6ICM - chains B and D of the 4 polymer chains in the assembly; structure by X-ray diffraction, 2.96 A resolution.

Chain B:
Name: Methylxanthine N1-demethylase NdmA
Source organism: Pseudomonas putida
Notes: EC 1.14.13.178
Reference sequence: H9N289 (NDMA_PSEPU); numbering as in UniProt (aligned over 1-351)
Sequence (369 residues; numbered -17 to 351; the number before each row is that of its first residue; numbers below 1 keep their minus sign (Met-17 is residue -17)):
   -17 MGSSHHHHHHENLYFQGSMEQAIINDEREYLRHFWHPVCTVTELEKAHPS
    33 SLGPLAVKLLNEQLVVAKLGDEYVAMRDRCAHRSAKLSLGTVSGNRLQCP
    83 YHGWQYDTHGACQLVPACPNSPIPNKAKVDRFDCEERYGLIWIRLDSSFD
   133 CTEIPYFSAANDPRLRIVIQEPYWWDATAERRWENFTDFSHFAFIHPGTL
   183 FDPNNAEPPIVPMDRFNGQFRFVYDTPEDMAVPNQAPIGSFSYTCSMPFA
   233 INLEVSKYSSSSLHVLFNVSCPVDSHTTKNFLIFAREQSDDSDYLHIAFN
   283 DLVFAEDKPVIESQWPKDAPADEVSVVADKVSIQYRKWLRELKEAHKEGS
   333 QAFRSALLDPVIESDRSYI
Not modelled in the structure: -17 to 6, 208-221, 351
Differences from the reference sequence: expression tag (-17 to 0)
Curated features (UniProtKB/Swiss-Prot):
  - binding site ([2Fe-2S] cluster): Cys62, His64, Cys81, His84
Ion coordination: 2Fe-2S cluster Fe: Cys62, His64, Cys81, His84; Fe ion: His173, Asp289
Residues lining bound ligands: 2Fe-2S cluster (FES): Cys62, His64, Arg65, Ser66, Ala67, Cys81, Tyr83, His84, Gly85, Trp86
Reported in the primary citation:
  - binding site for tetraethylene glycol: Arg322
  - mutagenesis - N282Q/F286L: decreased catalytic activity on caffeine
  - mutagenesis - N282Q/F286L: increased catalytic activity on theobromine

Chain D:
Name: Oxidoreductase NdmD
Source organism: Pseudomonas putida
Reference sequence: H9N291 (NDMD_PSEPU); residue numbers follow UniProt; this construct covers 502-588
Sequence (87 residues; row label = number of the first residue in the row):
   502 EYEVELKKTGQIFTVSPGSTLLQACLDNDVRIEASCEQGVCGTCITPVVS
   552 GDLEHHDTYLSKKERESGKWIMPCVSRCKSKKIVLDL
Curated features (UniProtKB/Swiss-Prot):
  - binding site ([2Fe-2S] cluster): Cys537, Cys542, Cys545, Cys575
Ion coordination: 2Fe-2S cluster Fe: Cys537, Cys542, Cys545, Cys575
Residues lining bound ligands: 2Fe-2S cluster (FES): Ala535, Ser536, Cys537, Glu538, Gln539, Gly540, Val541, Cys542, Gly543, Thr544, Cys545, Met573, Cys575
Reported in the primary citation:
  - binding site for tetraethylene glycol: Glu565
  - 2Fe-2S cluster coordination: Cys537, Cys542, Cys545, Cys575
  - mutagenesis - V541W (less than 20%): decreased catalytic activity with Methylxanthine N1-demethylase NdmA (chain B)
  - mutagenesis - V541R: abolished catalytic activity with Methylxanthine N1-demethylase NdmA (chain B)

Interface between chain B and chain D:
Residue-residue contacts (17; chain B residue first):
  Ser307(B) with Cys537(D); Cys542(D)
  Val308(B) with Val541(D)
  Val309(B) with Gln539(D); Val541(D), hydrophobic
  Lys312(B) with Val541(D)
  Ile315(B) with Val541(D); Cys542(D); Tyr560(D), hydrophobic
  Gln316(B) with Thr559(D); Tyr560(D), hydrogen bond (side chain-backbone)
  Lys319(B) with Tyr560(D), hydrogen bond (side chain-backbone); Ser562(D); Glu565(D), salt bridge
  Arg322(B) with Tyr560(D)
  Val343(B) with Ser562(D)
  Ile344(B) with Lys563(D)
Also at the interface, not in a pair above, chain B (14 interface residues in all): Glu305, Val306, Glu323, Glu345
Also at the interface, not in a pair above, chain D (11 interface residues in all): Ser536, Leu561
The authors on this interface:
  - interface residues, chain B: Val309(B), Lys312(B), Gln316(B)
  - interface residues, chain D: Val541(D), Cys542(D), Tyr560(D), Glu565(D)

Overview:
14 residues of chain B face 11 of chain D across their interface, with 2 hydrogen bonds and 1 salt bridge.
Polar contacts include Lys319(B)-Glu565(D), Gln316(B)-Tyr560(D) and Lys319(B)-Tyr560(D). From the paper: a
binding site for tetraethylene glycol at Arg322(B) and Glu565(D); N282Q/F286L of chain B reduce catalytic
activity on caffeine; 3 substitutions were tested in all.
Here chain B is Methylxanthine N1-demethylase NdmA and chain D is Oxidoreductase NdmD, both from Pseudomonas
putida. Entry 6ICM (Pseudomonas putida CBB5 NdmA with ferredoxin domain of NdmD) was determined by X-ray
diffraction.
